6YS5 - chains k and o of the 10 polymer chains in the assembly; structure by electron microscopy, 3.00 A resolution.

Chain k:
Name: 30S ribosomal protein S10
Organism: Acinetobacter baumannii ATCC 19606
UniProtKB: D0CCZ6 (D0CCZ6_ACIB2); residues 1-103 here correspond to UniProt positions 6-108 (UniProt number = residue number + 5)
Chain sequence (103 residues; row label = number of the first residue in the row):
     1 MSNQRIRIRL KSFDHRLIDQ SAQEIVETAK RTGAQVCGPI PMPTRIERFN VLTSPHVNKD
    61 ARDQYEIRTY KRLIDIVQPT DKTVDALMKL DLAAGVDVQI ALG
Unresolved in the structure: 1-3

Chain o:
Name: 30S ribosomal protein S14
Organism: Acinetobacter baumannii ATCC 19606
UniProtKB: D0CD10 (D0CD10_ACIB2); residues 1-101 here = UniProt positions 1-101
Chain sequence (101 residues; numbered 1 to 101; the number before each row is that of its first residue):
     1 MAKKGMINRE LKREKTVAKY AAKRAELKAT IANVNASDEE RFEAMLKLQA LPRNASPVRL
    61 RNRCGLTGRP HGYFRKFGLS RNKLRDTVMQ GDVPGVVKAS W
Unresolved in the structure: 1

Interface between chain k and chain o:
Contacting residue pairs (27):
  F13(k) with P94(o)
  E47(k) with K76(o)
  R48(k) with W101(o)
  F49(k) with F77(o), hydrophobic
  N50(k) with F74(o)
  V51(k) with F74(o), hydrophobic; R81(o)
  L52(k) with R81(o), hydrogen bond (backbone-side chain)
  T53(k) with R85(o)
  S54(k) with R81(o), hydrogen bond (backbone-side chain)
  P55(k) with R81(o), hydrogen bond (backbone-side chain)
  D63(k) with R85(o), salt bridge; K98(o), salt bridge
  Q64(k) with K98(o); A99(o), hydrogen bond (backbone-backbone); W101(o)
  Y65(k) with R85(o); M89(o); V96(o), hydrophobic; V97(o); K98(o)
  E66(k) with G95(o); V96(o); V97(o), hydrogen bond (backbone-backbone); A99(o)
  I67(k) with K76(o); P94(o)
Interface residues without a listed pair, chain o (18 interface residues in all): R69, N82, L84, V88, S100

Summary:
The interface between chain k and chain o involves 15 residues on one side and 18 on the other, with 5
hydrogen bonds and 2 salt bridges. Polar pairs include D63(k)-R85(o), D63(k)-K98(o) and L52(k)-R81(o).
Chain k is 30S ribosomal protein S10 and chain o is 30S ribosomal protein S14, both from Acinetobacter
baumannii ATCC 19606; the structure, Acinetobacter baumannii ribosome-amikacin complex - 30S subunit head, was
determined by electron microscopy, deposited together with 6YPU, 6YT9 and 6YTF.
